Entry 3QPV (X-ray diffraction, 2.50 A resolution); this record covers chain A.

# Chain A
Protein: 6-phosphofructo-2-kinase/fructose-2,6-bisphosphatase 3
Organism: Homo sapiens
Notes: EC 2.7.1.105, 3.1.3.46
UniProtKB: Q16875 (F263_HUMAN); aligned to UniProt positions 1-519 over residues 1-519 (the alignment contains insertions or deletions, so no single offset holds)
Chain sequence (520 residues; row label = number of the first residue in the row; numbering starts at 0):
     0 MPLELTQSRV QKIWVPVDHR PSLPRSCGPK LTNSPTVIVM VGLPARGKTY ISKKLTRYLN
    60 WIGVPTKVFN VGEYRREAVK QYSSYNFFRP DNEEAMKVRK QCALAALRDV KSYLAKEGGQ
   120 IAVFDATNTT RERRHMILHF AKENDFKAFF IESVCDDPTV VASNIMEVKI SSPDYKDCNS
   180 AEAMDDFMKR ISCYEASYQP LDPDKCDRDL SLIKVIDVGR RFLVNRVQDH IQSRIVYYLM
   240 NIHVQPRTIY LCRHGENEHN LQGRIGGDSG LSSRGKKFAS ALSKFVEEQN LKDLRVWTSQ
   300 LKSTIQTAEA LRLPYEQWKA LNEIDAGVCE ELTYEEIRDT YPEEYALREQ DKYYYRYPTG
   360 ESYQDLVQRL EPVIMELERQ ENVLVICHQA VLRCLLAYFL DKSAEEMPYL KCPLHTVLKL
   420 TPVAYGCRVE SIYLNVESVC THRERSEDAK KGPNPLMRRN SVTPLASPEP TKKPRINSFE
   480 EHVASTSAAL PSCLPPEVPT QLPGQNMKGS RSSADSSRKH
Not modelled in the structure: 0-2, 21-31, 447-452, 460-519
Residues lining bound ligands:
  - ADP (adenosine-5'-diphosphate): Leu42, Pro43, Ala44, Arg45, Gly46, Lys47, Thr48, Tyr49, Ile50, Ser152, Cys154, Val159, Asn163, Glu166, Val167, Lys168, Val214, Val217, Val243, Tyr424
  - 6-O-phosphono-beta-D-fructofuranose (F6P): Arg252, Asn259, Ile264, Gly265, Glu322, Ile323, Tyr333, Arg347, Lys351, Tyr362, His387, Gln388, Ala389, Arg392, Pro407, Thr440
  - 2,6-di-O-phosphono-beta-D-fructofuranose (FDP): Pro43, Thr48, Asn69, Val70, Gly71, Arg74, Arg75, Phe87, Arg98, Ala125, Thr126, Asn127, Arg132, Lys168, Phe186, Arg189, Tyr193
  - phosphonic acid (PHS): Arg252, His253, Asn256, Asn259, Cys386, His387, Gln388
Swiss-Prot annotation at these positions:
  - binding site (beta-D-fructose 6-phosphate): Arg75, Arg133
  - binding site (beta-D-fructose 2,6-bisphosphate): Gly266
From the paper describing this entry:
  - binding site for phosphonic acid: Arg252, His253, Asn259, His387
  - binding site for 6-O-phosphono-beta-D-fructofuranose: Glu322, Tyr333, Arg347, Lys351, Tyr362, Arg392, Thr440
  - contacts within the chain: Tyr333-Arg442 (cation-pi contact)
  - catalytic residues: His253, Glu322

# Summary
Bound to chain A: 2,6-di-O-phosphono-beta-D-fructofuranose, phosphonic acid, ADP and
6-O-phosphono-beta-D-fructofuranose. Curated annotation (UniProt) lists beta-D-fructose 6-phosphate-binding
residues Arg75 and Arg133 and beta-D-fructose 2,6-bisphosphate-binding residue Gly266. From the paper:
catalytic residues His253 and Glu322; a binding site for 6-O-phosphono-beta-D-fructofuranose at Glu322, Tyr333
and Arg347 among others.
Chain A is 6-phosphofructo-2-kinase/fructose-2,6-bisphosphatase 3 (Homo sapiens); the structure, PFKFB3
trapped in a phospho-enzyme intermediate state, was determined by X-ray diffraction together with 3QPU and
3QPW from the same study.
